PDB entry 6DM6 | X-ray diffraction, 2.25 A resolution | chains A and C of the 4 polymer chains in the assembly

# Chain A
Name: Beta sliding clamp
Organism: Rickettsia conorii (strain ATCC VR-613 / Malish 7)
Reference sequence: Q92I37 (DPO3B_RICCN); numbering as in UniProt (aligned over 1-379)
Amino-acid sequence (387 residues; numbered -7 to 379; the number before each row is that of its first residue; numbers below 1 keep their minus sign (Met-7 is residue -7)):
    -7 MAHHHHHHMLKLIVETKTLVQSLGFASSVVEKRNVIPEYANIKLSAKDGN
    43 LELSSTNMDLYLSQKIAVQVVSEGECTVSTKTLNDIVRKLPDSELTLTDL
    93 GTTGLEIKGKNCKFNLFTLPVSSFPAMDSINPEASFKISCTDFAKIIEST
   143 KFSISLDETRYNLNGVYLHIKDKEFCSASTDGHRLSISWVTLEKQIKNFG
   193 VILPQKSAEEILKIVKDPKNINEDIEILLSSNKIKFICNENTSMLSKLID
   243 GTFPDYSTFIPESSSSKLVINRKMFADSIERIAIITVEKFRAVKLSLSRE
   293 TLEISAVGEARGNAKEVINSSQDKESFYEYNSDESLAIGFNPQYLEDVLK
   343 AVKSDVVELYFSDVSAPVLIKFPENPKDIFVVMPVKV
Not modelled in the structure: -7 to -2, 26-28
Differences from the reference sequence: initiating methionine (-7); expression tag (-6 to 0)

# Chain C
Name: Natural product peptide
Amino-acid sequence (11 residues; numbered 1 to 11; the number before each row is that of its first residue):
     1 XVXXLXLVPXG
Modified positions: ACE (acetyl group) at position 1, MP8 ((4R)-4-methyl-L-proline) at position 3, NZC (N-methylidene-L-threonine) at position 4, MP8 ((4R)-4-methyl-L-proline) at position 6, MLU (N-methyl-D-leucine) at position 10; Val2, Val8 (N-methylvaline; MVA)
Covalent attachments: covalent link NZC_4-Gly11

# Chain A / chain C interface
Contacting residue pairs - 23 pairs, chain A then chain C:
  Arg152(A) - Leu7(C)
  Arg152(A) - MLU_10(C)
  Thr172(A) - Leu5(C)
  Gly174(A) - NZC_4(C)
  Gly174(A) - Leu5(C)  hydrogen bond (backbone-backbone)
  Gly174(A) - Leu7(C)
  Gly174(A) - Gly11(C)
  His175(A) - Val2(C)
  His175(A) - MP8_3(C)
  Arg176(A) - Leu5(C)
  Leu177(A) - Leu5(C)
  Thr250(A) - MP8_6(C)
  Phe251(A) - MP8_6(C)
  Phe251(A) - Leu7(C)  hydrophobic
  Ser357(A) - MP8_3(C)
  Pro359(A) - Leu5(C)  hydrophobic
  Val373(A) - Leu5(C)  hydrophobic
  Met375(A) - MP8_3(C)
  Met375(A) - NZC_4(C)
  Met375(A) - Leu5(C)
  Pro376(A) - MP8_3(C)
  Val377(A) - ACE_1(C)
  Lys378(A) - ACE_1(C)  hydrogen bond (backbone-backbone)
Also at the interface, not in a pair above, chain A (17 interface residues in all): Leu155, Pro246
Also at the interface, not in a pair above, chain C (10 interface residues in all): Val8

# In short
Chain A and chain C form an interface of 17 and 10 residues respectively, with 2 hydrogen bonds. Main-chain
hydrogen bonds include Gly174(A)-Leu5(C) and Lys378(A)-ACE_1(C).
Chain A is Beta sliding clamp (Rickettsia conorii (strain ATCC VR-613 / Malish 7)) and chain C is Natural
product peptide; the structure, Structure of DNA polymerase III subunit beta from Rickettsia conorii in
complex with a natural product, was determined by X-ray diffraction.
